Entry 1Y9R (X-ray diffraction, 1.96 A resolution); this record covers chain A.

Chain A:
Protein: Mineralocorticoid receptor
Source organism: Homo sapiens
Notes: fragment: ligand-binding domain
UniProt: P08235 (MCR_HUMAN); numbering as in UniProt (aligned over 731-984)
Amino-acid sequence (255 residues; each row starts with the number of its first residue):
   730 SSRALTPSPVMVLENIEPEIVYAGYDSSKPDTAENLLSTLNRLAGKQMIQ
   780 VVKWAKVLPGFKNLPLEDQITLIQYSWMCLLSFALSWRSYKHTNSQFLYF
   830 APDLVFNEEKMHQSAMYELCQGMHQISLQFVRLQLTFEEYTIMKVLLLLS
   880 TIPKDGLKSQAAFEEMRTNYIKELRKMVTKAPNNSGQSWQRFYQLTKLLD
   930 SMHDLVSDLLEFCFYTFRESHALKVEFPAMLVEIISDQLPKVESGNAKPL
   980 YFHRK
Not modelled in the structure: 730-736, 909-916, 984
Sequence notes: cloning artifact (730); engineered mutation Leu810 (Ser in P08235), Ala910 (Cys in P08235)
Residues lining bound ligands: desoxycorticosterone (1CA): Leu766, Leu769, Asn770, Leu772, Ala773, Gln776, Met807, Leu810, Ser811, Leu814, Arg817, Phe829, Met845, Met852, Leu938, Phe941, Cys942, Thr945, Val954, Phe956
UniProt features mapped onto this chain:
  - region: Lys782 to Lys785 (Important for coactivator binding)
  - binding site (21-hydroxyprogesterone): Asn770, Gln776, Arg817, Thr945
  - binding site (aldosterone): Asn770, Gln776, Arg817, Thr945
  - binding site (progesterone): Asn770, Gln776, Arg817, Thr945
  - natural variant: Pro759 (P759S: In PHA1A), Leu769 (L769P: In PHA1A), Asn770 (N770K: In PHA1A), Gln776 (Q776R: In PHA1A), Ser805 (S805P: In PHA1A), Leu810 (S810L: In EOHSEP; this construct carries the variant), Ser815 (S815R: In PHA1A), Ser818 (S818L: In PHA1A), Leu924 (L924P: In PHA1A), Glu972 (E972G: In PHA1A), Leu979 (L979P: In PHA1A)
  - mutagenesis: Ser767 (S767N: Loss of transcription transactivation; S767Q: Strong decrease of transcription transactivation), Asn770 (N770A/D/H/Q/S/T: Abolishes aldosterone binding and transcription transactivation), Gln776 (Q776A: Reduces aldosterone binding and transcription transactivation), Lys782 (K782E: Decreased coactivator binding), Lys785 (K785E: Loss of coactivator binding), Glu796 (E796R: Decreased coactivator binding), Cys808 (C808S: Increases aldosterone-binding), Arg817 (R817A: Reduces aldosterone binding and transcription transactivation), Cys849 (C849S: Strongly decreases affinity for aldosterone and transcription transactivation), Cys942 (C942S: Abolishes steroid binding and transcription transactivation), Thr945 (T945A: Decreases aldosterone-binding and cortisol-binding), Leu952 (L952A: Reduces transcription transactivation), 4 further mutagenesis entries in UniProt

Summary:
Bound to chain A: desoxycorticosterone. From UniProt: 4 residues binding 21-hydroxyprogesterone, 4
aldosterone-binding residues, 4 progesterone-binding residues and 16 mutagenesis sites.
Chain A is Mineralocorticoid receptor (Homo sapiens); the structure, Crystal structure of the human
mineralocorticoid receptor ligand-binding domain bound to deoxycorticosterone and harboring the S810L ..., was
determined by X-ray diffraction, deposited together with 1YA3.
